5YSU - chains B and C of the 3 polymer chains in the assembly; structure by X-ray diffraction, 2.30 A resolution.

== Chain B ==
Protein: Ran-specific GTPase-activating protein 1
Source organism: Saccharomyces cerevisiae (strain ATCC 204508 / S288c)
Notes: fragment: Ran Binding Domain
Reference sequence: P41920 (YRB1_YEAST); residues 62-201 here = UniProt positions 62-201
Amino-acid sequence (140 residues; each row starts with the number of its first residue):
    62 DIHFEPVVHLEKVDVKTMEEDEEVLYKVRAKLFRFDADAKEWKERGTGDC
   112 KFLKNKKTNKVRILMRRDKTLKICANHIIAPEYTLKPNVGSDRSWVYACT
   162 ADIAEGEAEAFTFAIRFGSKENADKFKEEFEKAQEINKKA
Disordered / not traced: 62-64, 71-76, 201

== Chain C ==
Protein: Exportin-1
Source organism: Saccharomyces cerevisiae (strain ATCC 204508 / S288c)
Reference sequence: P30822 (XPO1_YEAST); numbering as in UniProt; present here: 1-376, 414-1058
Amino-acid sequence (1024 residues; row label = number of the first residue in the row; note: 37 numbers in that range are skipped by the numbering (no residue carries them; nothing is unmodelled there); numbers below 1 keep their minus sign (Gly-2 is residue -2)):
    -2 GGSMEGILDFSNDLDIALLDQVVSTFYQGSGVQQKQAQEILTKFQDNPDA
    48 WQKADQILQFSTNPQSKFIALSILDKLITRKWKLLPNDHRIGIRNFVVGM
    98 IISMCQDDEVFKTQKNLINKSDLTLVQILKQEWPQNWPEFIPELIGSSSS
   148 SVNVCENNMIVLKLLSEEVFDFSAEQMTQAKALHLKNSMSKEFEQIFKLC
   198 FQVLEQGSSSSLIVATLESLLRYLHWIPYRYIYETNILELLSTKFMTSPD
   248 TRAITLKCLTEVSNLKIPQDNDLIKRQTVLFFQNTLQQIATSVMPVTADL
   298 KATYANANGNDQSFLQDLAMFLTTYLARNRALLESDESLRELLLNAHQYL
   348 IQLSKIEERELFKTTLDYWHNLVADLFYE
   414 PLKKHIYEEICSQLRLVIIENMVRPEEVLVVENDEGEIVREFVKESDTIQ
   464 LYKSEREVLVYLTHLNVIDTEEIMISKLARQIDGSEWSWHNINTLSWAIG
   514 SISGTMSEDTEKRFVVTVIKDLLGLCEQKRGKDNKAVVASDIMYVVGQYP
   564 RFLKAHWNFLRTVILKLFEFMHETHEGVQDMACDTFIKIVQKCKYHFVIQ
   614 QPRESEPFIQTIIRDIQKTTADLQPQQVHTFYKACGIIISEERSVAERNR
   664 LLSDLMQLPNMAWDTIVEQSTANPTLLLDSETVKIIANIIKTNVAVCTSM
   714 GADFYPQLGHIYYNMLQLYRAVSSMISAQVAAEGLIATKTPKVRGLRTIK
   764 KEILKLVETYISKARNLDDVVKVLVEPLLNAVLEDYMNNVPDARDAEVLN
   814 CMTTVVEKVGHMIPQGVILILQSVFECTLDMINKDFTEYPEHRVEFYKLL
   864 KVINEKSFAAFLELPPAAFKLFVDAICWAFKHNNRDVEVNGLQIALDLVK
   914 NIERMGNVPFANEFHKNYFFIFVSETFFVLTDSDHKSGFSKQALLLMKLI
   964 SLVYDNKISVPLYQEAEVPQGTSNQVYLSQYLANMLSNAFPHLTSEQIAS
  1014 FLSALTKQCKDLVVFKGTLRDFLVQIKEVGGDPTDYLFAEDKENA
Disordered / not traced: -2 to -1, 1054-1058
Sequence notes: expression tag (-2 to 0); engineered mutation Gly537 (Asp in P30822), Cys539 (Thr in P30822), Glu540 (Val in P30822), Gln541 (Lys in P30822); variant Cys1022 (Tyr in P30822)
Glycans and other covalent adducts: compound F2X linked to Cys152, Cys1022
Ion coordination: Na+: Tyr230, Val259
Residues lining bound ligands:
  - F2X ((2R)-2-methyl-5-oxidanyl-2,3-dihydronaphthalene-1,4-dione), molecule 1: Ser145, Ser146, Ser148, Val149, Leu196, Gln199, Val200, Gln203, Gly204, Ser205, Leu209
  - F2X, molecule 2: Ile963, Ser964, Val966, Tyr967, Gln988, Leu991, Thr1019, Lys1020, Lys1023

== How chain B and chain C interact ==
Pairs across the interface (10; chain B residue first):
  Arg90(B) with Phe455(C)
  Asp110(B) with Glu448(C)
  Lys130(B) with Asp447(C), salt bridge
  Val150(B) with Ile749(C), hydrophobic; Thr753(C); Pro754(C)
  Gly151(B) with Lys752(C); Pro754(C); Arg757(C), hydrogen bond (backbone-side chain)
  Asp153(B) with Pro754(C)
Other interface residues (no listed pair), chain B (7 interface residues in all): Ser152

== Overview ==
Chain B and chain C form an interface of 7 and 8 residues respectively; the contacts include 1 hydrogen bond
and 1 salt bridge. Among the polar pairs are Lys130(B)-Asp447(C) and Gly151(B)-Arg757(C). Covalently linked
compound F2X: at Cys152(C) and Cys1022(C).
Chain B is Ran-specific GTPase-activating protein 1 and chain C is Exportin-1, both from Saccharomyces
cerevisiae (strain ATCC 204508 / S288c); the structure, Plumbagin in complex with CRM1-RanM189D-RanBP1, was
determined by X-ray diffraction.
